PDB entry 2A9A | X-ray diffraction, 2.00 A resolution | chains A and B

== Chain A (and B) ==
Protein: Sulfite Oxidase
Organism: Gallus gallus
Notes: EC 1.8.3.1; fragment: Catalytic core domain and C terminal dimerization domain; chain B of this document is another copy of the same molecule, construct and numbering; everything in this record applies to it too
UniProtKB: P07850 (SUOX_CHICK); numbering as in UniProt (aligned over 95-466)
Chain sequence (372 residues; numbered 95 to 466; the number before each row is that of its first residue):
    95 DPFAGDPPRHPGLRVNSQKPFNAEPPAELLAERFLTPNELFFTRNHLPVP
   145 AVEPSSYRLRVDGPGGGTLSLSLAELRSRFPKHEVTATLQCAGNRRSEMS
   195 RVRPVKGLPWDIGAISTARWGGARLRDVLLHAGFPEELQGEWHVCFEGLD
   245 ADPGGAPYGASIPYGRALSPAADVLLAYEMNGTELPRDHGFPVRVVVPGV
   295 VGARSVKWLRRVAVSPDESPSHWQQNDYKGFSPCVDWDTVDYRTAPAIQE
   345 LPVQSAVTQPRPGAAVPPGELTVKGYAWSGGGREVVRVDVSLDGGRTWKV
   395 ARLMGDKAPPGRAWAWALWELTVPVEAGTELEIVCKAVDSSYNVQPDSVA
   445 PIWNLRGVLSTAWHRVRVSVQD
Disordered / not traced: 95 (chain B: 95-107)
Ion coordination: Mo ion: C185 (together with MTE)
Ligand contacts: MTE (phosphonic acidmono-(2-amino-5,6-dimercapto-4-oxo-3,7,8a,9,10,10a-hexahydro-4H-8-oxa-1,3,9,10-tetraaza-anthracen-7-ylmethyl)ester): F135, F136, T137, R138, N139, H140, L183, C185, G242, D244, Y252, D282, H283, R288, G296, A297, S299, V300, K301, W302, Y322
UniProt features mapped onto this chain:
  - binding site (Mo-molybdopterin): F136 to H140, C185, D244, H283, R288, S299 to K301

== Interface between chain A and chain B ==
Residue-residue contacts (66):
  E235(A) with K401(B), salt bridge; P404(B)
  K323(A) with Y436(B)
  G324(A) with R381(B); Y436(B), hydrogen bond (backbone-side chain)
  F325(A) with R381(B)
  S326(A) with R381(B); D383(B), hydrogen bond; V394(B)
  P327(A) with D383(B); W392(B)
  C328(A) with W392(B), hydrogen bond (side chain-backbone)
  A339(A) with Y436(B)
  P340(A) with V380(B), hydrophobic; Y436(B), hydrogen bond (backbone-side chain)
  I342(A) with Y436(B), hydrophobic
  E344(A) with S435(B)
  L345(A) with S435(B), hydrogen bond (backbone-side chain)
  P346(A) with S435(B); Y436(B); N437(B)
  V347(A) with N437(B)
  R377(A) with R377(B); S435(B), hydrogen bond; N437(B)
  V380(A) with P340(B), hydrophobic
  R381(A) with G324(B); F325(B); S326(B)
  D383(A) with S326(B), hydrogen bond; P327(B)
  W392(A) with P327(B); C328(B)
  V394(A) with S326(B)
  K401(A) with E235(B), salt bridge
  P404(A) with E235(B)
  K430(A) with P445(B), hydrogen bond (side chain-backbone)
  S435(A) with E344(B); L345(B); P346(B); R377(B)
  Y436(A) with K323(B); G324(B), hydrogen bond (side chain-backbone); A339(B); P340(B), hydrogen bond (side chain-backbone); I342(B), hydrophobic; P346(B); L453(B), hydrophobic
  N437(A) with P346(B); V347(B); R377(B); N437(B)
  V438(A) with V438(B); P440(B), hydrophobic
  P440(A) with V438(B), hydrophobic; P440(B), hydrophobic; D441(B)
  D441(A) with P440(B); D441(B), hydrogen bond (backbone-side chain); S442(B), hydrogen bond; P445(B)
  S442(A) with D441(B), hydrogen bond
  P445(A) with K430(B), hydrogen bond (backbone-side chain); W457(B), hydrophobic
  L453(A) with Y436(B), hydrophobic
  W457(A) with P445(B), hydrophobic
Other interface residues (no listed pair), chain A (36 interface residues in all): A341, Q439, I446
Other interface residues (no listed pair), chain B (36 interface residues in all): K393, Q439, I446

== Summary ==
Chain A and chain B each contribute 36 residues to their interface; the contacts include 14 hydrogen bonds and
2 salt bridges. Polar pairs include E235(A)-K401(B), G324(A)-Y436(B) and S326(A)-D383(B). Ligands of chain A:
compound MTE. Curated annotation (UniProt) lists 12 Mo-molybdopterin-binding residues on chain A.
Both chains are Sulfite Oxidase (Gallus gallus). Entry 2A9A (Crystal structure of recombinant chicken sulfite
oxidase with the bound product, sulfate, at the active site) was determined by X-ray diffraction (same
publication as 2A99, 2A9B, 2A9C and 2A9D).
